Entry 5UH6 (X-ray diffraction, 3.84 A resolution); this record covers chains A and C of the 9 polymer chains in the assembly.

[Chain A]
Name: DNA-directed RNA polymerase subunit alpha
Source organism: Mycobacterium tuberculosis (strain ATCC 25618 / H37Rv)
Notes: EC 2.7.7.6
UniProt: P9WGZ1 (RPOA_MYCTU); residue numbers follow UniProt; this construct covers 1-347
Chain sequence (347 residues; numbered 1 to 347; the number before each row is that of its first residue):
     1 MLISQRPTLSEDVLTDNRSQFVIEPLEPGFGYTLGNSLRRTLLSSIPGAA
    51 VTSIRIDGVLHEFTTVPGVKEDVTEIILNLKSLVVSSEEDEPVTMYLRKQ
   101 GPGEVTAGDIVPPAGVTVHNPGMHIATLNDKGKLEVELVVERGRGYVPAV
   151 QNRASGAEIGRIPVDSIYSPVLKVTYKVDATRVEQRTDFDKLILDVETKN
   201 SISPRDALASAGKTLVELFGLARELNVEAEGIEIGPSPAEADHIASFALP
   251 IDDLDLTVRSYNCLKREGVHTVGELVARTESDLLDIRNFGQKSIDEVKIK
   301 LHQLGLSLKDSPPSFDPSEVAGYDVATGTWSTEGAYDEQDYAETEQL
Not modelled in the structure: 1-2, 227-347

[Chain C]
Name: DNA-directed RNA polymerase subunit beta
Source organism: Mycobacterium tuberculosis (strain ATCC 25618 / H37Rv)
Notes: EC 2.7.7.6
UniProt: P9WGY9 (RPOB_MYCTU); numbering as in UniProt (aligned over 1-1178)
Chain sequence (1178 residues; numbered 1 to 1178; the number before each row is that of its first residue):
     1 MLEGCILADSRQSKTAASPSPSRPQSSSNNSVPGAPNRVSFAKLREPLEV
    51 PGLLDVQTDSFEWLIGSPRWRESAAERGDVNPVGGLEEVLYELSPIEDFS
   101 GSMSLSFSDPRFDDVKAPVDECKDKDMTYAAPLFVTAEFINNNTGEIKSQ
   151 TVFMGDFPMMTEKGTFIINGTERVVVSQLVRSPGVYFDETIDKSTDKTLH
   201 SVKVIPSRGAWLEFDVDKRDTVGVRIDRKRRQPVTVLLKALGWTSEQIVE
   251 RFGFSEIMRSTLEKDNTVGTDEALLDIYRKLRPGEPPTKESAQTLLENLF
   301 FKEKRYDLARVGRYKVNKKLGLHVGEPITSSTLTEEDVVATIEYLVRLHE
   351 GQTTMTVPGGVEVPVETDDIDHFGNRRLRTVGELIQNQIRVGMSRMERVV
   401 RERMTTQDVEAITPQTLINIRPVVAAIKEFFGTSQLSQFMDQNNPLSGLT
   451 HKRRLSALGPGGLSRERAGLEVRDVHPSHYGRMCPIETPEGPNIGLIGSL
   501 SVYARVNPFGFIETPYRKVVDGVVSDEIVYLTADEEDRHVVAQANSPIDA
   551 DGRFVEPRVLVRRKAGEVEYVPSSEVDYMDVSPRQMVSVATAMIPFLEHD
   601 DANRALMGANMQRQAVPLVRSEAPLVGTGMELRAAIDAGDVVVAEESGVI
   651 EEVSADYITVMHDNGTRRTYRMRKFARSNHGTCANQCPIVDAGDRVEAGQ
   701 VIADGPCTDDGEMALGKNLLVAIMPWEGHNYEDAIILSNRLVEEDVLTSI
   751 HIEEHEIDARDTKLGAEEITRDIPNISDEVLADLDERGIVRIGAEVRDGD
   801 ILVGKVTPKGETELTPEERLLRAIFGEKAREVRDTSLKVPHGESGKVIGI
   851 RVFSREDEDELPAGVNELVRVYVAQKRKISDGDKLAGRHGNKGVIGKILP
   901 VEDMPFLADGTPVDIILNTHGVPRRMNIGQILETHLGWCAHSGWKVDAAK
   951 GVPDWAARLPDELLEAQPNAIVSTPVFDGAQEAELQGLLSCTLPNRDGDV
  1001 LVDADGKAMLFDGRSGEPFPYPVTVGYMYIMKLHHLVDDKIHARSTGPYS
  1051 MITQQPLGGKAQFGGQRFGEMECWAMQAYGAAYTLQELLTIKSDDTVGRV
  1101 KVYEAIVKGENIPEPGIPESFKVLLKELQSLCLNVEVLSSDGAAIELREG
  1151 EDEDLERAAANLGINLSRNESASVEDLA
Not modelled in the structure: 1-27, 1154-1178
Residues lining bound ligands: rifampicin (RFP): Arg-173, Ser-434, Gln-435, Leu-436, Ser-437, Gln-438, Phe-439, Asp-441, His-451, Arg-454, Ser-456, Leu-458, Arg-465, Pro-489, Asn-493, Ile-497, Asn-610, Arg-613, His-680
UniProt features mapped onto this chain:
  - natural variant: Val-423 (V423A: In strain: vr1), Leu-436 (L436P: In strain: vr2), Ser-437 (S437T: In strain: vr3), Gln-438 to Asp-441 (sequence variant, change not given here; In strain: RJ49), Gln-438 (Q438L: In strain: vr4), Phe-439 (F439V: In strain: RJ37), Met-440 to Asn-443 (deletion: In strain: RJ55), Asp-441 (D441V: In strain: vr3), Leu-449 to Lys-452 (sequence variant, change not given here; In strain: RJ48), His-451 (H451D: In strain: vr5; H451L: In strain: SP28; H451N: In strain: vr6; H451P: In strain: vr8; H451Q: In strain: vr1; H451R: In strain: vr7), Ser-456 (S456L: In strain: vr11 and RJ37; S456Q: In strain: vr9; S456W: In strain: vr10), Leu-458 (L458P: In strain: vr12 and SP22)
  - mutagenesis: Glu-138 (E138R: Weakens interaction with TRCF and CarD), Ile-147 (I147A: Weakens interaction with TRCF and CarD), Lys-148 (K148A: Does not affect association with TRCF, but weakens interaction with CarD), Ser-149 (S149A: Does not affect association with TRCF, but weakens interaction with CarD)

[Chain A / chain C interface]
Contacting residue pairs (71):
  Arg-18(A) with Arg-996(C); Asp-997(C), salt bridge
  Tyr-32(A) with Pro-1018(C)
  Thr-33(A) with Glu-1017(C)
  Asn-36(A) with Gly-1013(C); Arg-1014(C); Ser-1015(C); Gly-1016(C)
  Arg-39(A) with Glu-902(C), hydrogen bond (side chain-backbone); Phe-906(C); Gly-910(C)
  Arg-40(A) with Glu-902(C), hydrogen bond (side chain-backbone); Asp-903(C), salt bridge; Gly-1013(C), hydrogen bond (side chain-backbone); Arg-1014(C)
  Leu-43(A) with Glu-902(C)
  Ser-44(A) with Glu-902(C)
  Leu-60(A) with Ile-792(C); Gly-793(C)
  His-61(A) with Ile-792(C); Gly-793(C); Lys-846(C); Val-847(C); Ile-848(C)
  Glu-62(A) with Lys-846(C); Lys-876(C), salt bridge
  Phe-63(A) with Phe-675(C); Ile-750(C), hydrophobic; Ile-848(C), hydrophobic
  Thr-64(A) with Phe-675(C)
  Thr-65(A) with Ala-655(C); Asp-656(C), hydrogen bond; Lys-674(C)
  Pro-67(A) with Asp-656(C)
  Gly-68(A) with Ser-654(C), hydrogen bond (backbone-side chain)
  Val-69(A) with Ser-654(C); Ala-655(C), hydrogen bond (backbone-backbone)
  Lys-70(A) with Ala-655(C); Ile-689(C); Val-690(C); Asp-691(C), salt bridge
  Glu-71(A) with Ala-655(C)
  Asp-72(A) with Lys-674(C), salt bridge; Cys-687(C), hydrogen bond
  Thr-74(A) with Phe-675(C)
  Leu-78(A) with Val-619(C), hydrophobic; Arg-620(C)
  Thr-127(A) with Asp-691(C)
  Asn-129(A) with Glu-652(C); Val-653(C), hydrogen bond (side chain-backbone)
  Lys-131(A) with Glu-652(C), salt bridge
  Tyr-146(A) with Val-742(C); Glu-743(C); Lys-878(C)
  Arg-153(A) with Glu-795(C)
  Ile-159(A) with Asp-783(C); Arg-791(C); Gly-793(C); Ala-794(C)
  Arg-161(A) with Lys-846(C)
  Ile-162(A) with Lys-846(C)
  Asp-165(A) with Lys-878(C), salt bridge
  Lys-173(A) with Asp-909(C); Thr-911(C)
  Val-174(A) with Gly-910(C)
  Thr-175(A) with Ala-908(C), hydrogen bond (side chain-backbone); Asp-909(C); Gly-910(C)
  Tyr-176(A) with Phe-1011(C), hydrophobic; Gly-1016(C), hydrogen bond (side chain-backbone)
  Glu-197(A) with Arg-996(C), salt bridge
Other interface residues (no listed pair), chain A (38 interface residues in all): Val-66, Ile-167
Other interface residues (no listed pair), chain C (50 interface residues in all): Asn-685, Pro-688, Asp-745, Val-901, Met-904, Pro-912, Asp-1012

[In short]
38 residues of chain A and 50 residues of chain C are in contact, with 10 hydrogen bonds and 8 salt bridges.
Polar pairs include Arg-18(A)/Asp-997(C), Arg-40(A)/Asp-903(C) and Glu-62(A)/Lys-876(C). Bound to chain C:
rifampicin. Curated annotation (UniProt) lists 4 mutagenesis sites on chain C.
Here chain A is DNA-directed RNA polymerase subunit alpha and chain C is DNA-directed RNA polymerase subunit
beta, both from Mycobacterium tuberculosis (strain ATCC 25618 / H37Rv). Entry 5UH6 (Crystal structure of
Mycobacterium tuberculosis transcription initiation complex containing 2ntRNA in complex with Rifampin) was
determined by X-ray diffraction, deposited together with 5UH5, 5UH8, 5UH9, 5UHA, 5UHB, 5UHC and 4 further
entries.
